7TKM - chains T and V of the 27 polymer chains in the assembly; structure by electron microscopy, 4.50 A resolution (low resolution: residue-level contacts below are approximate; hydrogen-bond / salt-bridge calls are withheld).

[Chain T]
Molecule: ATP synthase subunit a
Organism: Saccharomyces cerevisiae
UniProt: P00854 (ATP6_YEAST); residues 1-249 here correspond to UniProt positions 11-259 (UniProt number = residue number + 10)
Sequence (249 residues; each row starts with the number of its first residue):
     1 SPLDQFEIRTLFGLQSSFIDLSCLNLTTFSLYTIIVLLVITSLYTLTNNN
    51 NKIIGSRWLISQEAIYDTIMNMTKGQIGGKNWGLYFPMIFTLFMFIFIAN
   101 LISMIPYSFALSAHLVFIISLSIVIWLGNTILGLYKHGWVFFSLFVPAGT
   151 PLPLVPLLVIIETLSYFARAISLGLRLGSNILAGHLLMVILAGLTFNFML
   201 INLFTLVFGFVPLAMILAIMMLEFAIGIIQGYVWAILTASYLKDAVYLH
Not modelled in the structure: 1-25

[Chain V]
Molecule: ATP synthase subunit d
Organism: Saccharomyces cerevisiae
UniProt: P30902 (ATP7_YEAST); residues 1-173 here correspond to UniProt positions 2-174 (UniProt number = residue number + 1)
Sequence (173 residues; each row starts with the number of its first residue):
     1 SLAKSAANKLDWAKVISSLRITGSTATQLSSFKKRNDEARRQLLELQSQP
    51 TEVDFSHYRSVLKNTSVIDKIESYVKQYKPVKIDASKQLQVIESFEKHAM
   101 TNAKETESLVSKELKDLQSTLDNIQSARPFDELTVDDLTKIKPEIDAKVE
   151 EMVKKGKWDVPGYKDRFGNLNVM
Not modelled in the structure: 1-2

[Chain T / chain V interface]
Pairs across the interface (16):
  Asn51(T) - Thr134(V)
  Asn51(T) - Val135(V)
  Lys52(T) - Leu133(V)
  Ile53(T) - Leu133(V)
  Ala64(T) - Leu170(V)
  Asp67(T) - Asn171(V)
  Asp67(T) - Met173(V)
  Thr68(T) - Asn171(V)
  Thr68(T) - Val172(V)
  Thr68(T) - Met173(V)
  Asn71(T) - Met173(V)
  Met72(T) - Met173(V)
  Lys80(T) - Lys155(V)
  Lys80(T) - Gly156(V)
  Gly83(T) - Gly156(V)
  Leu84(T) - Gly156(V)
Also at the interface, not in a pair above, chain T (14 interface residues in all): Ile69, Asn81, Trp82

[Summary]
The interface between chain T and chain V involves 14 residues on one side and 9 on the other.
Here chain T is ATP synthase subunit a and chain V is ATP synthase subunit d, both from Saccharomyces
cerevisiae. Entry 7TKM (Yeast ATP synthase State 3binding(b) with 10 mM ATP backbone model) was determined by
electron microscopy, deposited together with 7TJS, 7TJT, 7TJU, 7TJV, 7TJW, 7TJX and 30 further entries.
